PDB entry 2EXK | X-ray diffraction, 2.20 A resolution | chains B and C of the 4 polymer chains in the assembly

# Chain B (and C)
Protein: beta-D-xylosidase
Organism: Geobacillus stearothermophilus
Notes: EC 3.2.1.37; chain C of this document is another copy of the same molecule, construct and numbering; everything in this record applies to it too
UniProtKB: Q68HB3 (Q68HB3_BACST); residue numbers follow UniProt; this construct covers 1-535
Chain sequence (535 residues; row label = number of the first residue in the row):
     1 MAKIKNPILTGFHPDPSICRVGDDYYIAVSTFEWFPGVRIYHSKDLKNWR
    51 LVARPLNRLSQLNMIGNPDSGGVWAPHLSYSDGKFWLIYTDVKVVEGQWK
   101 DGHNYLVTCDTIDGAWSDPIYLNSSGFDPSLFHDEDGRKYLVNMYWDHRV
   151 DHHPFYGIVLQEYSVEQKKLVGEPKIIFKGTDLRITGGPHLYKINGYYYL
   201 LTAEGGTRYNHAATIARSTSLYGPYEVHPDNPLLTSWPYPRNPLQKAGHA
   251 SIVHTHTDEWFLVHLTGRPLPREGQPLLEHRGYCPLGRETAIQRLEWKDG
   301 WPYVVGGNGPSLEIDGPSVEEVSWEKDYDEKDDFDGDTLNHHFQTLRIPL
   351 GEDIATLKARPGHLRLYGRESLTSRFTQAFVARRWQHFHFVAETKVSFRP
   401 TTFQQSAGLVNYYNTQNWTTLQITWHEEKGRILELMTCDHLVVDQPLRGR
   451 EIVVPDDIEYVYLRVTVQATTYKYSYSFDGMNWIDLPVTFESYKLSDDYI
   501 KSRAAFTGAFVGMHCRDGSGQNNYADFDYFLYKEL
Not modelled in the structure: 1-2
Construct notes: engineered mutation Ala2 (Ser in Q68HB3), Gly187 (Glu in Q68HB3)
Bound ions: Ca2+: Asp333, Gly362, Asp528
Small-molecule neighbours: alpha-D-xylopyranose (XYS): Asp15, Phe32, Trp74, Ala75, Lys100, Phe127, Asp128, Phe155, Ile185, Gly206, Thr207, Arg208, His249, Arg288, Arg503, Phe506

# How chain B and chain C interact
Residue-residue contacts (95; chain B residue first):
  Ile65(B) - Phe376(C)
  Gly66(B) - Phe376(C)
  Asn67(B) - Phe376(C)
  Lys93(B) - Phe376(C)
  Val94(B) - Thr373(C)
  Val94(B) - Ser374(C)
  Glu96(B) - Leu441(C)
  Gly97(B) - Leu441(C)
  Gln98(B) - Val443(C)
  Trp99(B) - Ser371(C)
  Trp99(B) - Thr373(C)
  Trp99(B) - Trp418(C)  hydrophobic
  Trp99(B) - Met436(C)  hydrophobic
  Trp99(B) - Val443(C)  hydrophobic
  Trp99(B) - Arg516(C)
  Asp101(B) - Glu370(C)
  Asp101(B) - Ser371(C)  hydrogen bond (side chain-backbone)
  Asp101(B) - Ser374(C)
  His103(B) - Glu370(C)  salt bridge
  Tyr121(B) - Gly520(C)  hydrogen bond (side chain-backbone)
  Asn123(B) - Ser519(C)
  Ser124(B) - Gly518(C)
  Ser124(B) - Ser519(C)  hydrogen bond (backbone-backbone)
  Ser124(B) - Gly520(C)
  Ser125(B) - Gln404(C)  hydrogen bond (backbone-side chain)
  Ser125(B) - Gly518(C)  hydrogen bond (backbone-backbone)
  Ser125(B) - Ser519(C)
  Tyr145(B) - Thr402(C)  hydrogen bond
  Tyr145(B) - Phe403(C)  hydrophobic
  Tyr145(B) - Gln404(C)  hydrogen bond
  Trp146(B) - Phe403(C)
  Trp146(B) - Gln404(C)  hydrogen bond (backbone-side chain)
  Asp147(B) - Phe403(C)
  His148(B) - Phe403(C)
  His148(B) - Met436(C)
  His148(B) - Arg516(C)  hydrogen bond
  Arg149(B) - Phe403(C)
  Arg149(B) - His426(C)
  Arg149(B) - Glu427(C)  salt bridge
  Arg149(B) - Gln445(C)
  Val150(B) - Val443(C)
  Val150(B) - Asp444(C)
  Val150(B) - Gln445(C)  hydrogen bond (backbone-side chain)
  Val150(B) - Arg448(C)
  Asp151(B) - Arg448(C)  salt bridge
  Tyr156(B) - Phe403(C)  hydrophobic
  Tyr156(B) - Glu427(C)  hydrogen bond
  Pro174(B) - Gln521(C)
  Glu370(B) - Asp101(C)
  Glu370(B) - His103(C)  salt bridge
  Ser371(B) - Trp99(C)
  Ser371(B) - Asp101(C)  hydrogen bond (backbone-side chain)
  Thr373(B) - Val94(C)
  Thr373(B) - Trp99(C)
  Ser374(B) - Val94(C)
  Ser374(B) - Asp101(C)
  Arg375(B) - Gly66(C)
  Arg375(B) - Arg375(C)
  Phe376(B) - Ile65(C)
  Phe376(B) - Gly66(C)
  Phe376(B) - Asn67(C)
  Phe376(B) - Lys93(C)
  Thr402(B) - Tyr145(C)  hydrogen bond
  Phe403(B) - Tyr145(C)  hydrophobic
  Phe403(B) - Trp146(C)
  Phe403(B) - Asp147(C)
  Phe403(B) - His148(C)
  Phe403(B) - Arg149(C)
  Phe403(B) - Tyr156(C)
  Gln404(B) - Ser125(C)  hydrogen bond (side chain-backbone)
  Gln404(B) - Tyr145(C)  hydrogen bond
  Gln404(B) - Trp146(C)  hydrogen bond (side chain-backbone)
  Trp418(B) - Trp99(C)  hydrophobic
  His426(B) - Arg149(C)
  Glu427(B) - Arg149(C)  salt bridge
  Glu427(B) - Tyr156(C)  hydrogen bond
  Met436(B) - Trp99(C)  hydrophobic
  Met436(B) - His148(C)
  Leu441(B) - Glu96(C)
  Leu441(B) - Gly97(C)
  Val443(B) - Gln98(C)
  Val443(B) - Trp99(C)  hydrophobic
  Val443(B) - Val150(C)
  Gln445(B) - Arg149(C)
  Gln445(B) - Val150(C)  hydrogen bond (side chain-backbone)
  Gln445(B) - Asp151(C)
  Arg516(B) - Trp99(C)
  Arg516(B) - His148(C)  hydrogen bond
  Gly518(B) - Ser124(C)
  Gly518(B) - Ser125(C)  hydrogen bond (backbone-backbone)
  Ser519(B) - Asn123(C)
  Ser519(B) - Ser124(C)  hydrogen bond (backbone-backbone)
  Ser519(B) - Ser125(C)
  Gly520(B) - Tyr121(C)
  Gln521(B) - Pro174(C)
Also at the interface, not in a pair above, chain B (48 interface residues in all): Pro68, Asp444, Arg448
Also at the interface, not in a pair above, chain C (48 interface residues in all): Pro68

# In short
Chain B and chain C each contribute 48 residues to their interface; the contacts include 21 hydrogen bonds and
5 salt bridges. Polar pairs include His103(B)-Glu370(C), Arg149(B)-Glu427(C) and Asp151(B)-Arg448(C). Chain B
binds alpha-D-xylopyranose. The Ca2+ site is built by Asp333(B), Gly362(B) and Asp528(B).
Both chains are beta-D-xylosidase (Geobacillus stearothermophilus). Entry 2EXK (Structure of the family43
beta-Xylosidase E187G from geobacillus stearothermophilus in complex with xylobiose) was determined by X-ray
diffraction (same publication as 2EXH, 2EXI and 2EXJ).
